4CND - chains A and B; structure by X-ray diffraction, 1.50 A resolution.

Chain A (and B):
Protein: tRNA (CYTIDINE/uridine-2'-O-)-METHYLTRANSFERASE trmj
From: Escherichia coli
Notes: EC 2.1.1.200; chain B of this document is another copy of the same molecule, construct and numbering; everything in this record applies to it too
UniProtKB: P0AE01 (TRMJ_ECOLI); numbering as in UniProt (aligned over 1-246)
Chain sequence (267 residues; each row starts with the number of its first residue; note: 1 number in that range is skipped by the numbering (no residue carries it; nothing is unmodelled there); numbers below 1 keep their minus sign (Met-16 is residue -16)):
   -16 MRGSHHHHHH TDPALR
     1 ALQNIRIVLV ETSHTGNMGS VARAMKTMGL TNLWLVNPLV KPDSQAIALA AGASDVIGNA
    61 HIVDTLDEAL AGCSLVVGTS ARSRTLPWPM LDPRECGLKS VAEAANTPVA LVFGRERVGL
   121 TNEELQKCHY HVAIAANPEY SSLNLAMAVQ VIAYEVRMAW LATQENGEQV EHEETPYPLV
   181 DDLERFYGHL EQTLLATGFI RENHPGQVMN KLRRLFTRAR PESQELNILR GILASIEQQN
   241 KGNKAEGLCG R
Disordered / not traced: -16 to -6, 165-251 (chain B: -16 to -6, 44-50, 165-251)
Differences from the reference sequence: expression tag (-16 to -1, 247-251); engineered mutation Ala1 (Met in P0AE01)
UniProt features mapped onto this chain:
  - binding site (S-adenosyl-L-methionine): Thr79 to Ala81, Gly114, Ile134, Ser141 to Leu143
  - mutagenesis: Arg23 (R23A: Loss of activity), Arg82 (R82A: Loss of tRNA binding affinity. Loss of activity), Arg84 (R84A: Loss of tRNA binding affinity. Loss of activity), Arg115 (R115A: No change in tRNA binding affinity. No change in activity), Tyr140 (Y140F: Strong decrease in activity), His172 (H172A: No change in activity), Thr175 (T175A: No change in activity), Tyr177 (Y177A: No change in activity), Phe199 (F199A: Strong decrease in activity), Lys211 (K211A: Strong decrease in tRNA binding affinity. Strong decrease in activity), Arg213 (R213A: Strong decrease in tRNA binding affinity. Loss of activity), Arg214 (R214A: Strong decrease in tRNA binding affinity. Strong decrease in activity), 5 further mutagenesis entries in UniProt
Reported in the primary citation:
  - conformationally variable residues (order/disorder transition): Ser44 to Ala50
  - mutagenesis - R23A: abolished catalytic activity
  - mutagenesis - Y140F: decreased catalytic activity
  - catalytic residues: Arg23 (proposed by the authors, not directly observed)
  - catalytic residues: Tyr140
  - mutagenesis - S142V: decreased catalytic activity on cytosine
  - mutagenesis - S142V: decreased catalytic activity on uridine
  - specificity-determining residues: Ser142

How chain A and chain B interact:
Pairs across the interface (72; chain A residue first):
  Asp-5(A) with Asn137(B); Pro138(B); Glu139(B), hydrogen bond (backbone-side chain)
  Pro-4(A) with Pro138(B)
  Arg23(A) with Tyr140(B); Ser142(B); Leu143(B); Asn144(B)
  Lys26(A) with Asn137(B), hydrogen bond (backbone-side chain); Tyr140(B)
  Thr27(A) with Ala136(B); Asn137(B), hydrogen bond (backbone-backbone); Tyr140(B); Ser142(B); Leu143(B)
  Met28(A) with Ile134(B), hydrophobic; Ala135(B); Ala136(B), hydrophobic; Leu143(B), hydrophobic
  Gly29(A) with Asn137(B)
  Ala50(A) with Tyr140(B)
  Ala51(A) with Tyr140(B)
  Gly52(A) with Tyr140(B), hydrogen bond (backbone-side chain)
  Asp92(A) with Met158(B)
  Pro93(A) with Tyr154(B)
  Arg94(A) with Arg94(B); Tyr154(B); Glu155(B), salt bridge; Met158(B)
  Ala135(A) with Met28(B); Arg157(B); Leu161(B), hydrophobic
  Ala136(A) with Thr27(B); Arg157(B), hydrogen bond (backbone-side chain)
  Asn137(A) with Asp-5(B); Lys26(B), hydrogen bond (side chain-backbone); Thr27(B), hydrogen bond (backbone-backbone); Arg157(B)
  Pro138(A) with Asp-5(B); Pro-4(B); Arg157(B)
  Glu139(A) with Asp-5(B)
  Tyr140(A) with Arg23(B); Lys26(B); Thr27(B); Gly52(B)
  Ser142(A) with Thr27(B)
  Leu143(A) with Thr27(B); Met28(B), hydrophobic; Gln150(B)
  Ala146(A) with Met147(B), hydrophobic
  Met147(A) with Ala146(B), hydrophobic; Met147(B), hydrophobic; Gln150(B)
  Gln150(A) with Leu143(B); Met147(B); Val151(B)
  Val151(A) with Gln150(B); Tyr154(B), hydrophobic
  Tyr154(A) with Pro93(B); Arg94(B); Val151(B), hydrophobic; Tyr154(B), hydrophobic; Glu155(B), hydrogen bond
  Glu155(A) with Arg94(B), salt bridge; Tyr154(B), hydrogen bond
  Arg157(A) with Ala135(B); Ala136(B), hydrogen bond (side chain-backbone); Asn137(B); Pro138(B)
  Met158(A) with Arg94(B)
  Leu161(A) with Ala135(B), hydrophobic
Also at the interface, not in a pair above, chain A (34 interface residues in all): Leu-2, Ser20, Ala53, Ile134
Also at the interface, not in a pair above, chain B (33 interface residues in all): Ser20, Gly29, Ala51, Ala53, Asp92

Summary:
The interface between chain A and chain B involves 34 residues on one side and 33 on the other, with 10
hydrogen bonds and 2 salt bridges. Polar pairs include Arg94(A)-Glu155(B), Asp-5(A)-Glu139(B) and
Lys26(A)-Asn137(B). The paper reports catalytic residues Arg23(A) and Tyr140(A); R23A of chain A abolishes
catalytic activity; 3 substitutions were tested in all.
Chain A and chain B are both tRNA (CYTIDINE/uridine-2'-O-)-METHYLTRANSFERASE trmj (Escherichia coli); the
structure, Crystal structure of E.coli TrmJ, was determined by X-ray diffraction (same publication as 4CNE,
4CNF and 4CNG).
